Entry 8JQQ (X-ray diffraction, 2.06 A resolution); this record covers chains A and B.

== Chain A (and B) ==
Name: 4-hydroxybenzoate 3-monooxygenase (NAD(P)H)
From: Xylophilus ampelinus
Notes: chain B of this document is another copy of the same molecule, construct and numbering; everything in this record applies to it too
UniProtKB: A0A978C2P2 (A0A978C2P2_9BURK); residues 2-391 here correspond to UniProt positions 5-394 (UniProt number = residue number + 3)
Amino-acid sequence (411 residues; numbered -19 to 391; the number before each row is that of its first residue; numbers below 1 keep their minus sign (Met-19 is residue -19)):
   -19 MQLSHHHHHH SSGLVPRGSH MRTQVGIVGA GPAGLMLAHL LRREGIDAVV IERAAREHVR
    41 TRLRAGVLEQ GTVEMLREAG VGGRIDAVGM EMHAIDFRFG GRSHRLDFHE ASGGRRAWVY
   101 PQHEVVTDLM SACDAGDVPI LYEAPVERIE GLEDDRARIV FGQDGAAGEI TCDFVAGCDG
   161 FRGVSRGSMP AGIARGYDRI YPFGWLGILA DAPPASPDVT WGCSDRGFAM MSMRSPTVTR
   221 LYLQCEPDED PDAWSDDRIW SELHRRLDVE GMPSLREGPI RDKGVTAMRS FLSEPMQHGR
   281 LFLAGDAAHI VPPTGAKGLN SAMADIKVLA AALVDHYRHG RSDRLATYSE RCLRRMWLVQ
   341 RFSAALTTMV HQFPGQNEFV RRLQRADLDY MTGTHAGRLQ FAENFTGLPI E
Not modelled in the structure: -19 to 0
Differences from the reference sequence: initiating methionine (-19); expression tag (-18 to 1); engineered mutation Thr347 (Cys350 in A0A978C2P2)
Metal / ion sites: Ca2+: Asp134, Asp237 (shared with Asp230(B) of chain B)
Residues lining bound ligands: FAD (flavin-adenine dinucleotide): Val8, Gly9, Ala10, Gly11, Pro12, Ala13, Ile31, Glu32, Arg33, Ala34, Val39, Arg42, Arg44, Ala45, Gly46, Val47, Gln102, Ala124, Pro125, Val126, Cys158, Asp159, Gly160, Arg162, Gly163, Val164, Tyr222, Thr266, Ala284, Gly285, Asp286, Pro293, Ala296, Lys297, Gly298, Leu299, Asn300, Ala302
Reported in the primary citation:
  - contacts within the chain: Thr294-Thr347 (hydrogen bond)
  - mutagenesis - V199A: abolished catalytic activity on PCA
  - mutagenesis - V199A, W201A, M210A: abolished catalytic activity on pHBA
  - mutagenesis - V199L, W201A, M210A, M210L, S212A, R214K, Y222A, F385Y: decreased catalytic activity on PCA
  - mutagenesis - R214A: abolished expression
  - mutagenesis - V199L, M210L: unchanged catalytic activity on pHBA
  - specificity-determining residues: Val199, Met210, Phe385
  - mutagenesis - W201Y, F385Y: increased catalytic activity on pHBA
  - mutagenesis - W201Y: increased catalytic activity on PCA
  - mutagenesis - S212A, R214K, Y222A: decreased catalytic activity on pHBA

== Chain A / chain B interface ==
Contacting residue pairs - 50 pairs, chain A then chain B:
  Arg175(A) with Glu358(B), salt bridge
  Tyr177(A) with Glu358(B); Phe359(B), hydrophobic; Arg362(B)
  Asp178(A) with Asn357(B), hydrogen bond (backbone-side chain); Phe359(B)
  Arg179(A) with Asn357(B); Phe359(B); Val360(B)
  Ser270(A) with Phe359(B)
  Trp337(A) with Phe359(B), hydrophobic; Arg362(B); Leu363(B), hydrophobic; Ala366(B)
  Leu338(A) with Ala366(B)
  Gln340(A) with Phe359(B)
  Arg341(A) with Leu363(B); Ala366(B); Asp367(B), salt bridge; Tyr370(B)
  Ala344(A) with Leu363(B), hydrophobic
  Asn357(A) with Asp178(B), hydrogen bond (side chain-backbone); Arg179(B)
  Glu358(A) with Tyr177(B)
  Phe359(A) with Tyr177(B), hydrophobic; Asp178(B); Arg179(B); Ser270(B); Trp337(B), hydrophobic; Gln340(B)
  Arg362(A) with Tyr177(B); Trp337(B)
  Leu363(A) with Arg341(B); Ala344(B), hydrophobic
  Ala366(A) with Trp337(B); Leu338(B); Arg341(B)
  Asp367(A) with Arg341(B), salt bridge
  Tyr370(A) with Arg341(B); Gln380(B); Asn384(B), hydrogen bond
  Ala376(A) with Leu379(B), hydrophobic; Gln380(B); Glu383(B)
  Leu379(A) with His375(B); Ala376(B), hydrophobic
  Gln380(A) with Tyr370(B); Gln380(B)
  Glu383(A) with Ala376(B)
  Asn384(A) with Tyr370(B), hydrogen bond
Also at the interface, not in a pair above, chain A (26 interface residues in all): Tyr181, Val360, His375
Also at the interface, not in a pair above, chain B (26 interface residues in all): Arg175, Tyr181

== Overview ==
The chain A/chain B interface involves 26 residues from each chain, with 4 hydrogen bonds and 3 salt bridges.
Polar pairs include Arg175(A)-Glu358(B), Arg341(A)-Asp367(B) and Asp178(A)-Asn357(B). From the paper: V199L,
W201A and M210A of chain A, among others, reduce catalytic activity on PCA; specificity determinants
Val199(A), Met210(A) and Phe385(A); 11 substitutions were tested in all.
Chain A and chain B are both 4-hydroxybenzoate 3-monooxygenase (NAD(P)H) (Xylophilus ampelinus); the
structure, Protocatecuate hydroxylase from Xylophilus ampelinus C347T mutant, was determined by X-ray
diffraction, deposited together with 8JQO.
